PDB entry 6FS8 | X-ray diffraction, 1.80 A resolution | chain B

# Chain B
Molecule: Polymerase acidic protein
From: Influenza B virus (B/Memphis/13/2003)
Notes: EC 3.1.-.-
UniProtKB: Q5V8Z9 (Q5V8Z9_9INFB); residue numbers follow UniProt; this construct covers 1-197
Chain sequence (205 residues; row label = number of the first residue in the row; numbers below 1 keep their minus sign (Gly-7 is residue -7)):
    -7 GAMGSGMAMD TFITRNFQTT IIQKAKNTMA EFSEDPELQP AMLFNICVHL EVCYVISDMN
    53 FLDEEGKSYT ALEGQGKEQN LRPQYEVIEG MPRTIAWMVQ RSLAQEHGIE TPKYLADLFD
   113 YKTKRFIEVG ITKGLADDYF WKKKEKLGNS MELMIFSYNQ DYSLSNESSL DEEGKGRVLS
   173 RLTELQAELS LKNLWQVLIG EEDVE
Disordered / not traced: -7 to -2, 63-71, 193-197
Construct notes: expression tag (-7 to 0); conflict Ser60 (Ala in Q5V8Z9)
Bound ions: Mn2+ site 1: His41, Asp109, Glu120, Val121 (together with Baloxavir acid); Mn2+ site 2: Glu81, Asp109 (together with Baloxavir acid)
Small-molecule neighbours: Baloxavir acid (E4Z): Thr20, Phe24, Glu26, Met34, Asn37, Ile38, His41, Glu81, Arg85, Asp109, Glu120, Val121, Gly122, Tyr131, Lys135
From the paper describing this entry:
  - binding site for Baloxavir acid: Thr20, Phe24, Met34, Asn37, Ile38, Arg85
  - mutagenesis - I38T (10-fold): decreased catalytic activity
  - mutagenesis - I38F: decreased growth
  - mutagenesis - I38M, I38T: unchanged growth
  - mutagenesis - I38T: decreased binding to Baloxavir acid

# In short
Chain B binds Baloxavir acid. His41, Asp109, Glu120 and Val121 form the Mn2+ site 1. Glu81 and Asp109 form the
Mn2+ site 2. From the paper: a binding site for Baloxavir acid at Thr20, Phe24 and Met34 among others; I38T
reduces catalytic activity; 3 substitutions were tested in all.
Chain B is Polymerase acidic protein (Influenza B virus (B/Memphis/13/2003)); the structure, Influenza
B/Memphis/13/03 endonuclease with bound inhibitor, baloxavir acid (BXA), was determined by X-ray diffraction,
deposited together with 6FS9 and 6FSB.
